7S64 - chains C and D of the 4 polymer chains in the assembly; structure by electron microscopy, 6.43 A resolution (low resolution: residue-level contacts below are approximate; hydrogen-bond / salt-bridge calls are withheld).

Chain C (and D):
Name: Alpha 2-macroglobulin
From: Xenopus laevis
Notes: chain D of this document is another copy of the same molecule, construct and numbering; everything in this record applies to it too
Reference sequence: A0A1L8FIE8 (A0A1L8FIE8_XENLA); residues 1-1441 here = UniProt positions 1-1441
Amino-acid sequence (1441 residues; numbered 1 to 1441; the number before each row is that of its first residue):
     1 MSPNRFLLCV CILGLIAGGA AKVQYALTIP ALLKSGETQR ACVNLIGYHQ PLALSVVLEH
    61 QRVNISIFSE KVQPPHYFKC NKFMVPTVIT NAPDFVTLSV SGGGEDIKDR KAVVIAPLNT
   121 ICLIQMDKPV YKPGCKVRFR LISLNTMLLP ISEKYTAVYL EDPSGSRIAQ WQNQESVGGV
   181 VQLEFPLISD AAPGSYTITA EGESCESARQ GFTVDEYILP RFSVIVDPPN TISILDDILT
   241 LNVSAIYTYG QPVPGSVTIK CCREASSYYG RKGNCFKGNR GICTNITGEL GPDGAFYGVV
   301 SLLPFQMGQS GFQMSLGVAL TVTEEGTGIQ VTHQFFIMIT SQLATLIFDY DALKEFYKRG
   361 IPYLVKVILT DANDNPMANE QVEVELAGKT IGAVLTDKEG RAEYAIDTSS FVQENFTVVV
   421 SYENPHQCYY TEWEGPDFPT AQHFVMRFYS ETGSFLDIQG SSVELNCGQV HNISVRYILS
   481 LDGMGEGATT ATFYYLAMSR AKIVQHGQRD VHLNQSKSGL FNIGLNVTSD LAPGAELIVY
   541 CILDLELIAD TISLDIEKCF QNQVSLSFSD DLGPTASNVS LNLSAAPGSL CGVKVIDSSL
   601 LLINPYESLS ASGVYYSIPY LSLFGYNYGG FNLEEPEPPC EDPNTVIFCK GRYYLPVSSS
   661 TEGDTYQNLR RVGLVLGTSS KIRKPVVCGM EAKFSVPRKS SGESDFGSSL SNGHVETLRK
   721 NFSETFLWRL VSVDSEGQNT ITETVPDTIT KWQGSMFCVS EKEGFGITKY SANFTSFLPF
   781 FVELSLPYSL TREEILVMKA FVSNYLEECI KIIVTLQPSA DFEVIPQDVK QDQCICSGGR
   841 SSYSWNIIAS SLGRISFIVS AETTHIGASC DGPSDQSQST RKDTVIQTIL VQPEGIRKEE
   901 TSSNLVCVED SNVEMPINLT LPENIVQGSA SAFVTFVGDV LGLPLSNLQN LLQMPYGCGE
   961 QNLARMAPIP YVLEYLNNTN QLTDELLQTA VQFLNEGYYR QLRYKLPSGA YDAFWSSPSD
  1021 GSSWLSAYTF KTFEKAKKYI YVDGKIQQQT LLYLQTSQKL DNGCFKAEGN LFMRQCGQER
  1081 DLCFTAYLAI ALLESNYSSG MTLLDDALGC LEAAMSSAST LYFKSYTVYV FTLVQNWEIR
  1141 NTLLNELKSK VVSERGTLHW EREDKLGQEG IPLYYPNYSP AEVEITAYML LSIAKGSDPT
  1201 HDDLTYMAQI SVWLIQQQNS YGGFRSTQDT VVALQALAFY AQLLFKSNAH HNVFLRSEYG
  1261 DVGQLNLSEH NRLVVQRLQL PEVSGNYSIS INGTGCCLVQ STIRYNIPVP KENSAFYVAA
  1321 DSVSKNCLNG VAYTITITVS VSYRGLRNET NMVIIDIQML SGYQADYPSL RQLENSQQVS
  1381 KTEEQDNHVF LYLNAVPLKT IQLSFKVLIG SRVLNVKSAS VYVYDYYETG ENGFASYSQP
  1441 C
Unresolved in the structure: 1-21
Disulfides: Cys42-Cys80, Cys122-Cys205, Cys262-Cys283, Cys467-Cys559, Cys591-Cys758, Cys640-Cys688, Cys809-Cys836, Cys1327-Cys1441

Interface between chain C and chain D:
Pairs across the interface - 26 pairs, chain C then chain D:
  Arg447(C) - Tyr653(D)
  Glu451(C) - Phe648(D)
  Glu451(C) - Lys650(D)
  Phe648(C) - Glu451(D)
  Lys650(C) - Glu451(D)
  Arg652(C) - Pro656(D)
  Tyr653(C) - Arg447(D)
  Tyr653(C) - Tyr449(D)
  Tyr653(C) - Leu655(D)
  Tyr653(C) - Pro656(D)
  Tyr653(C) - Val657(D)
  Tyr654(C) - Arg652(D)
  Tyr654(C) - Tyr654(D)
  Tyr654(C) - Leu655(D)
  Tyr654(C) - Pro656(D)
  Leu655(C) - Arg652(D)
  Leu655(C) - Tyr653(D)
  Leu655(C) - Tyr654(D)
  Leu655(C) - Leu655(D)
  Leu655(C) - Val657(D)
  Pro656(C) - Arg652(D)
  Pro656(C) - Tyr653(D)
  Val657(C) - Val646(D)
  Val657(C) - Arg652(D)
  Val657(C) - Tyr653(D)
  Val657(C) - Leu655(D)
Also at the interface, not in a pair above, chain C (13 interface residues in all): Val412, Val646, Gly651
Also at the interface, not in a pair above, chain D (14 interface residues in all): Val412, Glu414

Summary:
13 residues of chain C face 14 of chain D across their interface.
Both chains are Alpha 2-macroglobulin (Xenopus laevis). Entry 7S64 (Intermediate-form oocyte/egg
Alpha-2-Macroglobulin (A2Moo) tetramer) was determined by electron microscopy together with 7S62 and 7S63 from
the same study.
